4W1V - chains A and B; structure by X-ray diffraction, 2.24 A resolution.

# Chain A (and B)
Molecule: Adenosylmethionine-8-amino-7-oxononanoate aminotransferase
From: Mycobacterium tuberculosis
Notes: EC 2.6.1.62; chain B of this document is another copy of the same molecule, construct and numbering; everything in this record applies to it too
UniProt: P9WQ80 (BIOA_MYCTO); numbering as in UniProt (aligned over 7-435)
Sequence (429 residues; numbered 7 to 435; the number before each row is that of its first residue):
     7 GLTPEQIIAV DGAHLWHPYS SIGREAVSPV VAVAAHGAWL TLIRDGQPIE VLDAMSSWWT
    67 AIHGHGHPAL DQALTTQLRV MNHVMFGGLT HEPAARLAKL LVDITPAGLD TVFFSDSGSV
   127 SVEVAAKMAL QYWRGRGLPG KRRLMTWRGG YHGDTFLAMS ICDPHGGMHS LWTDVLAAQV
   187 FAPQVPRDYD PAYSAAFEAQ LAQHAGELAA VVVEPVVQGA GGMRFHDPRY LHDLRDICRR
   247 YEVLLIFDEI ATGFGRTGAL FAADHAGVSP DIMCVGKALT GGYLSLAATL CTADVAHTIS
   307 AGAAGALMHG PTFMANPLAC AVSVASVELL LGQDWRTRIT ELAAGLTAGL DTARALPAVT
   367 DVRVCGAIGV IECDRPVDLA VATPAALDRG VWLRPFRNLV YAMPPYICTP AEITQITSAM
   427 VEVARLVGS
Disordered / not traced: 7, 31-33 (chain B: fully traced)
Glycans and other covalent adducts: pyridoxal phosphate (PLP) linked to Lys283
Ligand contacts:
  - 3GS (dimethyl (2R)-5-(3-fluorophenyl)-1H-pyrrolo[1,2-c][1,3]thiazole-6,7-dicarboxylate 2-oxide), molecule 1: Pro24, Tyr25, Trp64, Tyr157, Ala226, Arg400, Phe402
  - 3GS, molecule 2: Met91, Phe92, Gly93, Gly316, Pro317, Thr318
  - pyridoxal phosphate (PLP), molecule 1: Trp65, Ser123, Gly124, Ser125, Tyr157, His158, Gly159, Glu220, Asp254, Ile256, Ala257
  - pyridoxal phosphate (PLP), molecule 2: Gly316, Pro317, Thr318
Curated features (UniProtKB/Swiss-Prot):
  - binding site (substrate): Trp64, Tyr157, Lys283, Gly316, Arg400
  - binding site (pyridoxal 5'-phosphate): Gly124, Ser125, Asp254, Pro317, Thr318
  - site: Tyr25 (Participates in the substrate recognition with KAPA and in a stacking interaction with the adenine ring of SAM)
  - modified residue: Lys283 (N6-(pyridoxal phosphate)lysine)
What the authors report for this chain:
  - conformationally variable residues (side-chain flip): Tyr25, Trp64
  - binding site for 3GS: Pro24, Tyr25, Trp64, Met91 to Gly93, Tyr157, Gly316 to Thr318

# Interface between chain A and chain B
Contacting residue pairs (251):
  Leu8(A) - Glu98(B)  hydrogen bond (backbone-side chain)
  Leu8(A) - Arg102(B)
  Ile13(A) - Thr96(B)
  Ile13(A) - His97(B)
  Ile13(A) - Glu98(B)
  Val16(A) - Ala101(B)
  Asp17(A) - Thr96(B)  hydrogen bond
  Ala19(A) - Asp116(B)
  His20(A) - Val108(B)
  His20(A) - Asp116(B)  hydrogen bond (side chain-backbone)
  His20(A) - Thr117(B)
  His20(A) - Val118(B)  hydrogen bond (backbone-backbone)
  Leu21(A) - Thr96(B)
  Leu21(A) - Ala100(B)
  Leu21(A) - Ala101(B)
  Leu21(A) - Ala104(B)  hydrophobic
  Leu21(A) - Val118(B)
  Leu21(A) - Phe120(B)  hydrophobic
  Trp22(A) - Phe92(B)
  Trp22(A) - Thr117(B)  hydrogen bond
  Trp22(A) - Val118(B)  hydrogen bond (backbone-backbone)
  Trp22(A) - Phe119(B)  hydrophobic
  Trp22(A) - Met134(B)
  Trp22(A) - Cys297(B)
  Trp22(A) - Ala302(B)  hydrophobic
  Trp22(A) - Ser306(B)
  Trp22(A) - Leu313(B)  hydrophobic
  Trp22(A) - Met320(B)
  His23(A) - Phe92(B)  hydrogen bond (side chain-backbone)
  His23(A) - Leu95(B)
  His23(A) - Thr96(B)
  His23(A) - Met320(B)
  Pro24(A) - Phe92(B)
  Pro24(A) - Gly93(B)
  Pro24(A) - His315(B)
  Pro24(A) - Gly316(B)
  Pro24(A) - Met320(B)
  Tyr25(A) - Ala312(B)
  Tyr25(A) - Leu313(B)
  Tyr25(A) - Met314(B)
  Tyr25(A) - His315(B)  hydrogen bond (backbone-backbone)
  Tyr25(A) - Gly316(B)
  Ser26(A) - Ala312(B)
  Ser26(A) - Leu313(B)  hydrogen bond (backbone-backbone)
  Ser27(A) - Ser306(B)
  Ser27(A) - Gly311(B)
  Ile28(A) - Ser306(B)  hydrogen bond (backbone-side chain)
  Pro35(A) - Gly94(B)
  Pro35(A) - Leu95(B)
  Val36(A) - Gly94(B)  hydrogen bond (backbone-backbone)
  Val36(A) - Leu95(B)
  Val36(A) - Thr96(B)  hydrogen bond (backbone-backbone)
  Val37(A) - Thr96(B)
  Ala38(A) - Met87(B)
  Ala38(A) - Val90(B)  hydrophobic
  Ala38(A) - Thr96(B)  hydrogen bond (backbone-backbone)
  Ala38(A) - His97(B)
  Val39(A) - Val86(B)
  Ala40(A) - Val86(B)
  Ala40(A) - Met87(B)
  Ala41(A) - Val86(B)  hydrogen bond (backbone-backbone)
  Ala41(A) - Met87(B)
  His42(A) - Arg85(B)
  His42(A) - Val86(B)  hydrogen bond (side chain-backbone)
  Leu46(A) - Val90(B)  hydrophobic
  Leu48(A) - Leu95(B)  hydrophobic
  Met61(A) - Met91(B)  hydrophobic
  Ser63(A) - His89(B)
  Ser63(A) - Val90(B)
  Ser63(A) - Met91(B)
  Trp64(A) - Met91(B)  hydrophobic
  Trp64(A) - Thr318(B)
  Thr66(A) - Thr318(B)
  Thr66(A) - Phe319(B)
  His71(A) - Asn88(B)  hydrogen bond
  His71(A) - His89(B)  hydrogen bond (side chain-backbone)
  Asp77(A) - Leu84(B)
  Leu80(A) - Leu84(B)  hydrophobic
  Thr81(A) - Thr81(B)
  Thr81(A) - Leu84(B)
  Leu84(A) - Asp77(B)
  Leu84(A) - Leu80(B)  hydrophobic
  Leu84(A) - Thr81(B)
  Leu84(A) - Tyr289(B)  hydrophobic
  Arg85(A) - His42(B)
  Val86(A) - Val39(B)
  Val86(A) - Ala40(B)
  Val86(A) - Ala41(B)  hydrogen bond (backbone-backbone)
  Val86(A) - His42(B)  hydrogen bond (backbone-side chain)
  Met87(A) - Ala38(B)  hydrophobic
  Met87(A) - Ala40(B)
  Met87(A) - Ala41(B)  hydrophobic
  Asn88(A) - His71(B)  hydrogen bond
  Asn88(A) - Gly72(B)
  Asn88(A) - Gly288(B)
  Asn88(A) - Tyr289(B)
  His89(A) - Thr66(B)
  His89(A) - His71(B)  hydrogen bond (backbone-side chain)
  His89(A) - Gly288(B)
  Val90(A) - Ala38(B)  hydrophobic
  Val90(A) - Leu46(B)  hydrophobic
  Val90(A) - Ser63(B)
  Met91(A) - Met61(B)  hydrophobic
  Met91(A) - Ser63(B)
  Met91(A) - Trp64(B)  hydrophobic
  Met91(A) - Trp398(B)  hydrogen bond
  Met91(A) - Arg400(B)
  Phe92(A) - Trp22(B)
  Phe92(A) - His23(B)  hydrogen bond (backbone-side chain)
  Phe92(A) - Pro24(B)
  Gly93(A) - Pro24(B)
  Gly93(A) - Trp398(B)
  Gly93(A) - Arg400(B)
  Gly94(A) - Pro35(B)
  Gly94(A) - Val36(B)  hydrogen bond (backbone-backbone)
  Gly94(A) - Trp398(B)
  Gly94(A) - Arg400(B)
  Leu95(A) - His23(B)
  Leu95(A) - Pro35(B)
  Leu95(A) - Val36(B)
  Leu95(A) - Leu48(B)  hydrophobic
  Leu95(A) - Trp398(B)  hydrophobic
  Thr96(A) - Ile13(B)
  Thr96(A) - Asp17(B)  hydrogen bond
  Thr96(A) - Leu21(B)
  Thr96(A) - His23(B)
  Thr96(A) - Pro35(B)
  Thr96(A) - Val36(B)  hydrogen bond (backbone-backbone)
  Thr96(A) - Val37(B)
  Thr96(A) - Ala38(B)  hydrogen bond (backbone-backbone)
  His97(A) - Ile13(B)
  His97(A) - Ala38(B)
  Glu98(A) - Gly7(B)
  Glu98(A) - Leu8(B)  hydrogen bond (side chain-backbone)
  Glu98(A) - Ile13(B)
  Ala100(A) - Leu21(B)
  Ala101(A) - Leu8(B)  hydrophobic
  Ala101(A) - Val16(B)
  Ala101(A) - Leu21(B)
  Arg102(A) - Gly7(B)
  Arg102(A) - Leu8(B)
  Ala104(A) - Leu21(B)  hydrophobic
  Val108(A) - His20(B)
  Asp116(A) - Ala19(B)
  Asp116(A) - His20(B)  hydrogen bond (backbone-side chain)
  Thr117(A) - Ala19(B)
  Thr117(A) - His20(B)
  Thr117(A) - Trp22(B)  hydrogen bond
  Val118(A) - His20(B)  hydrogen bond (backbone-backbone)
  Val118(A) - Leu21(B)
  Val118(A) - Trp22(B)  hydrogen bond (backbone-backbone)
  Phe119(A) - Trp22(B)  hydrophobic
  Phe120(A) - Leu21(B)  hydrophobic
  Asp122(A) - Asp122(B)
  Asp122(A) - Ser123(B)
  Asp122(A) - Ser291(B)  hydrogen bond
  Ser123(A) - Asp122(B)
  Val126(A) - Val126(B)  hydrophobic
  Glu129(A) - Thr161(B)
  Glu129(A) - Phe162(B)  hydrogen bond (side chain-backbone)
  Lys133(A) - Asp160(B)  hydrogen bond (side chain-backbone)
  Lys133(A) - Phe162(B)
  Lys133(A) - Met165(B)  hydrogen bond
  Lys133(A) - Trp178(B)
  Met134(A) - Trp22(B)
  Leu136(A) - Trp178(B)  hydrophobic
  Leu136(A) - Val181(B)  hydrophobic
  Gln137(A) - Trp178(B)
  Arg140(A) - Leu177(B)  hydrogen bond (side chain-backbone)
  Arg140(A) - Trp178(B)
  Arg140(A) - Thr179(B)  hydrogen bond (side chain-backbone)
  Arg148(A) - Asp180(B)  salt bridge
  Asp160(A) - Lys133(B)  hydrogen bond (backbone-side chain)
  Asp160(A) - His315(B)  hydrogen bond (backbone-side chain)
  Asp160(A) - Gly316(B)  hydrogen bond (side chain-backbone)
  Asp160(A) - Pro317(B)
  Thr161(A) - Glu129(B)
  Phe162(A) - Glu129(B)  hydrogen bond (backbone-side chain)
  Phe162(A) - Lys133(B)
  Phe162(A) - Leu163(B)  hydrophobic
  Leu163(A) - Phe162(B)  hydrophobic
  Met165(A) - Lys133(B)  hydrogen bond
  Leu177(A) - Arg140(B)  hydrogen bond (backbone-side chain)
  Trp178(A) - Lys133(B)
  Trp178(A) - Leu136(B)  hydrophobic
  Trp178(A) - Gln137(B)
  Asp180(A) - Arg148(B)  salt bridge
  Val181(A) - Leu136(B)  hydrophobic
  Val181(A) - Arg140(B)
  Lys283(A) - Thr318(B)
  Lys283(A) - Phe319(B)
  Thr286(A) - Phe319(B)
  Gly288(A) - Asn88(B)
  Gly288(A) - His89(B)
  Gly288(A) - Phe319(B)
  Tyr289(A) - Leu84(B)  hydrophobic
  Tyr289(A) - Asn88(B)
  Tyr289(A) - Asn322(B)  hydrogen bond (backbone-side chain)
  Tyr289(A) - Leu324(B)
  Leu290(A) - Leu290(B)  hydrophobic
  Leu290(A) - Phe319(B)
  Leu290(A) - Asn322(B)
  Leu290(A) - Leu324(B)  hydrophobic
  Ser291(A) - Asp122(B)  hydrogen bond
  Ser291(A) - Phe319(B)
  Cys297(A) - Trp22(B)
  Ala302(A) - Trp22(B)  hydrophobic
  Ala302(A) - Ile28(B)  hydrophobic
  His303(A) - Ile28(B)
  Ser306(A) - Ser27(B)
  Ser306(A) - Ile28(B)  hydrogen bond (side chain-backbone)
  Ser306(A) - Arg30(B)
  Ala307(A) - Arg30(B)
  Ala310(A) - Leu177(B)  hydrophobic
  Gly311(A) - Ser27(B)
  Ala312(A) - Tyr25(B)
  Ala312(A) - Ser26(B)
  Leu313(A) - Trp22(B)  hydrophobic
  Leu313(A) - Tyr25(B)
  Leu313(A) - Ser26(B)  hydrogen bond (backbone-backbone)
  Met314(A) - Tyr25(B)
  Met314(A) - Met174(B)  hydrophobic
  His315(A) - Pro24(B)
  His315(A) - Tyr25(B)  hydrogen bond (backbone-backbone)
  His315(A) - Asp160(B)  salt bridge
  Gly316(A) - Pro24(B)
  Gly316(A) - Tyr25(B)
  Gly316(A) - Asp160(B)  hydrogen bond (backbone-side chain)
  Pro317(A) - Asp160(B)
  Thr318(A) - Trp64(B)
  Thr318(A) - Thr66(B)
  Thr318(A) - Lys283(B)
  Phe319(A) - Thr66(B)
  Phe319(A) - Lys283(B)
  Phe319(A) - Gly288(B)
  Phe319(A) - Leu290(B)
  Phe319(A) - Ser291(B)
  Met320(A) - Trp22(B)
  Met320(A) - His23(B)
  Met320(A) - Pro24(B)
  Asn322(A) - Tyr289(B)  hydrogen bond (side chain-backbone)
  Asn322(A) - Leu290(B)
  Leu324(A) - Leu80(B)  hydrophobic
  Leu324(A) - Tyr289(B)
  Trp398(A) - Met91(B)  hydrogen bond
  Trp398(A) - Gly93(B)
  Trp398(A) - Gly94(B)
  Trp398(A) - Leu95(B)  hydrophobic
  Arg400(A) - Met91(B)
  Arg400(A) - Gly93(B)
  Arg400(A) - Gly94(B)
Also at the interface, not in a pair above, chain A (109 interface residues in all): Ile14, Gly72, Lys105, Ala132, Met174, Ile305, Ala309
Also at the interface, not in a pair above, chain B (109 interface residues in all): Lys105, Ala132, Thr286, His303, Ile305, Ala310

# Overview
Chain A and chain B each contribute 109 residues to their interface; the contacts include 52 hydrogen bonds
and 3 salt bridges. Polar pairs include Arg148(A)-Asp180(B), His315(A)-Asp160(B) and Leu8(A)-Glu98(B). From
the paper: a binding site for 3GS at Pro24(A), Tyr25(A) and Trp64(A) among others; conformational variability
at Tyr25(A) and Trp64(A).
Both chains are Adenosylmethionine-8-amino-7-oxononanoate aminotransferase (Mycobacterium tuberculosis). Entry
4W1V (Crystal structure of 7,8-diaminopelargonic acid synthase (BioA) from Mycobacterium tuberculosis,
complexed with a thiazole inhibitor) was determined by X-ray diffraction, deposited together with 4W1W and
4W1X.
